8PIE - chains A and F of the 6 polymer chains in the assembly; structure by X-ray diffraction, 1.90 A resolution.

[Chain A (and F)]
Protein: Nucleoside diphosphate kinase B
Organism: Homo sapiens
Notes: EC 2.7.4.6, 2.7.13.3; chain F of this document is another copy of the same molecule, construct and numbering; everything in this record applies to it too
UniProtKB: P22392 (NDKB_HUMAN); residues 6-156 here correspond to UniProt positions 2-152 (UniProt number = residue number - 4)
Chain sequence (171 residues; each row starts with the number of its first residue; numbers below 1 keep their minus sign (Met-14 is residue -14)):
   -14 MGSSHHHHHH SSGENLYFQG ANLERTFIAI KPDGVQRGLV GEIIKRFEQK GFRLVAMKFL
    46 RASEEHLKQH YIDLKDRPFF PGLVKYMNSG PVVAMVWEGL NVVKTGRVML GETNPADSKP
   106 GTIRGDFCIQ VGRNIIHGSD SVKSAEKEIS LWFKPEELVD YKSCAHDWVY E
Disordered / not traced: -14 to 5
Sequence notes: initiating methionine (-14); expression tag (-13 to 5)
Modified residues: His122 (nd1-phosphonohistidine; HIP)
Curated features (UniProtKB/Swiss-Prot):
  - binding site (ATP): Lys16, Phe64, Arg92, Thr98, Arg109, Asn119
Small-molecule neighbours: at-8500 (7QT; [(2R,3R,4R,5R)-5-(2-azanyl-6-oxidanylidene-1H-purin-9-yl)-4-fluoranyl-4-methyl-3-oxidanyl-oxolan-2-yl]methyl phosphono hydrogen phosphate): Lys16, Tyr56, Leu59, Arg62, Phe64, Leu68, Arg92, Thr98, Val116, Gly117, Asn119, His122, Asp125
What the authors report for this chain:
  - binding site for at-8500: Phe64, Arg92

[Chain A / chain F interface]
Residue-residue contacts (49):
  Gln21(A) with Tyr146(F); Lys147(F); Ser148(F); Cys149(F)
  Gly23(A) with Glu33(F)
  Leu24(A) with Glu33(F), hydrogen bond (backbone-side chain)
  Val25(A) with Glu33(F), hydrogen bond (backbone-side chain)
  Gly26(A) with Gly26(F); Ile29(F); Glu33(F), hydrogen bond (backbone-side chain)
  Glu27(A) with Lys30(F), salt bridge
  Ile29(A) with Gly26(F); Ile29(F), hydrophobic
  Lys30(A) with Glu27(F), salt bridge; Lys30(F)
  Glu33(A) with Gly23(F); Leu24(F), hydrogen bond (side chain-backbone); Val25(F), hydrogen bond (side chain-backbone); Gly26(F), hydrogen bond (side chain-backbone)
  Leu39(A) with Phe44(F)
  Val40(A) with Phe44(F)
  Ala41(A) with Phe44(F), hydrophobic
  Met42(A) with Met42(F), hydrophobic; Lys43(F); Phe44(F), hydrogen bond (backbone-backbone)
  Lys43(A) with Met42(F)
  Phe44(A) with Leu39(F); Val40(F); Ala41(F), hydrophobic; Met42(F), hydrogen bond (backbone-backbone); Val144(F); Tyr146(F)
  Leu45(A) with Val144(F), hydrophobic
  Arg46(A) with Asp145(F), hydrogen bond (side chain-backbone); Tyr146(F)
  Pro76(A) with Val144(F), hydrophobic; Tyr146(F)
  Val78(A) with Met42(F), hydrophobic
  Val144(A) with Phe44(F), hydrophobic; Leu45(F), hydrophobic; Pro76(F), hydrophobic
  Asp145(A) with Arg46(F), hydrogen bond (backbone-side chain)
  Tyr146(A) with Gln21(F); Phe44(F); Arg46(F); Pro76(F)
  Lys147(A) with Gln21(F)
  Ser148(A) with Gln21(F)
  Cys149(A) with Gln21(F)
Also at the interface, not in a pair above, chain A (27 interface residues in all): Val20, Glu142
Also at the interface, not in a pair above, chain F (26 interface residues in all): Val20, Glu142

[Summary]
27 residues of chain A face 26 of chain F across their interface, with 10 hydrogen bonds and 2 salt bridges.
Polar contacts include Glu27(A)-Lys30(F), Leu24(A)-Glu33(F) and Val25(A)-Glu33(F). Chain A binds at-8500. From
UniProt: 6 ATP-binding residues on chain A. The paper reports a binding site for at-8500 at Phe64(A) and
Arg92(A).
Both chains are Nucleoside diphosphate kinase B (Homo sapiens). Entry 8PIE (Crystal structure of the human
nucleoside diphosphate kinase B domain in complex with the product AT-8500 ...) was determined by X-ray
diffraction, deposited together with 8PWK, 8QCH and 8PTS.
